Entry 1JSE (X-ray diffraction, 1.12 A resolution); this record covers chain A.

Chain A:
Protein: Lysozyme
Source organism: Meleagris gallopavo
Notes: EC 3.2.1.17
UniProt: P00703 (LYSC_MELGA); residues 1-129 here correspond to UniProt positions 19-147 (UniProt number = residue number + 18)
Amino-acid sequence (129 residues; each row starts with the number of its first residue):
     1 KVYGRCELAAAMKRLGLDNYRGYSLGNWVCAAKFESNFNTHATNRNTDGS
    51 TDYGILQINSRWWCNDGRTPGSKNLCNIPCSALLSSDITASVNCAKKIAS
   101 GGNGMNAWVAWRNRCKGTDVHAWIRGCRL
Disulfide bonds: Cys-6/Cys-127, Cys-30/Cys-115, Cys-64/Cys-80, Cys-76/Cys-94
Small-molecule neighbours: N-propanol (POL): Gly-22, Tyr-23, Ser-24, Asn-27, Thr-118, Asp-119, Val-120, His-121

Overview:
Chain A binds N-propanol.
Chain A is Lysozyme (Meleagris gallopavo); the structure, Full-matrix least-squares refinement of turkey
lysozyme, was determined by X-ray diffraction, deposited together with 1JSF.
